Entry 2VOF (X-ray diffraction, 1.80 A resolution); this record covers chains A and B of the 4 polymer chains in the assembly.

[Chain A]
Protein: Bcl-2-related protein A1
From: Mus musculus
UniProtKB: Q07440 (B2LA1_MOUSE); residue numbers follow UniProt; this construct covers 1-152
Amino-acid sequence (157 residues; each row starts with the number of its first residue; numbers below 1 keep their minus sign (Gly-4 is residue -4)):
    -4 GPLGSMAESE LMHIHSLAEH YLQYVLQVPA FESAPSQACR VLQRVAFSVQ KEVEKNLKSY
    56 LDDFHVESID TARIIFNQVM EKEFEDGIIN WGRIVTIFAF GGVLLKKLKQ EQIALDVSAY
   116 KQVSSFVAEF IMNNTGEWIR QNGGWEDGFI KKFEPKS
Not modelled in the structure: -4 to -2, 28, 107-112, 151-152
Differences from the reference sequence: engineered mutation Lys104 (Pro in Q07440), Ser113 (Cys in Q07440)
Modified / non-standard residues: Mse1, Mse7, Mse75, Mse127 (selenomethionine; parent Met)
What the authors report for this chain:
  - contacts within the chain: Asp81-Arg88 (salt bridge)

[Chain B]
Protein: Bcl-2-binding component 3
From: Mus musculus
Notes: fragment: bh3-domain, residues 130-155
UniProtKB: Q99ML1 (BBC3_MOUSE); residue numbers follow UniProt; this construct covers 130-155
Amino-acid sequence (26 residues; row label = number of the first residue in the row):
   130 EEEWAREIGA QLRRIADDLN AQYERR
Not modelled in the structure: 130, 154-155
Differences from the reference sequence: engineered mutation Ile144 (Met in Q99ML1)
What the authors report for this chain:
  - mutagenesis - M144I (KD < 1 nM): unchanged binding to Bcl-2-related protein A1 (chain A)

[Chain A / chain B interface]
Residue-residue contacts - 49 pairs, chain A then chain B:
  Arg39(A) - Tyr152(B)  hydrogen bond
  Val40(A) - Leu148(B)  hydrophobic
  Val44(A) - Ile144(B)  hydrophobic
  Val44(A) - Leu148(B)  hydrophobic
  Glu47(A) - Ile144(B)
  Val48(A) - Leu141(B)  hydrophobic
  Val48(A) - Ile144(B)  hydrophobic
  Asn51(A) - Gln140(B)
  Leu52(A) - Ile137(B)  hydrophobic
  Leu52(A) - Gln140(B)
  Leu52(A) - Leu141(B)  hydrophobic
  Tyr55(A) - Glu136(B)  hydrogen bond
  Tyr55(A) - Ile137(B)  hydrophobic
  Phe59(A) - Trp133(B)  hydrophobic
  Phe59(A) - Ile137(B)  hydrophobic
  Ile70(A) - Trp133(B)  hydrophobic
  Gln73(A) - Glu131(B)
  Gln73(A) - Trp133(B)
  Gln73(A) - Ala134(B)
  Val74(A) - Ile137(B)  hydrophobic
  Val74(A) - Gly138(B)
  Val74(A) - Leu141(B)  hydrophobic
  Mse75(A) - Leu141(B)  hydrophobic
  Lys77(A) - Ala134(B)
  Lys77(A) - Arg135(B)
  Lys77(A) - Gly138(B)
  Lys77(A) - Ala139(B)
  Lys77(A) - Arg142(B)  hydrogen bond (backbone-side chain)
  Glu78(A) - Gly138(B)
  Glu78(A) - Leu141(B)
  Glu78(A) - Arg142(B)  hydrogen bond (backbone-side chain)
  Glu78(A) - Ala145(B)
  Glu80(A) - Arg142(B)  salt bridge
  Asp81(A) - Arg142(B)  salt bridge
  Asn85(A) - Asp146(B)  hydrogen bond
  Asn85(A) - Asn149(B)
  Gly87(A) - Ala145(B)
  Arg88(A) - Arg142(B)
  Arg88(A) - Ala145(B)
  Arg88(A) - Asp146(B)  salt bridge
  Val90(A) - Leu148(B)  hydrophobic
  Thr91(A) - Leu141(B)
  Thr91(A) - Ala145(B)
  Phe95(A) - Leu141(B)  hydrophobic
  Lys147(A) - Asn149(B)  hydrogen bond (side chain-backbone)
  Lys147(A) - Tyr152(B)  hydrogen bond (side chain-backbone)
  Lys147(A) - Glu153(B)  hydrogen bond (side chain-backbone)
  Phe148(A) - Leu148(B)  hydrophobic
  Phe148(A) - Tyr152(B)
Also at the interface, not in a pair above, chain A (26 interface residues in all): Trp86
From the paper, about this interface:
  - residue pairs: Lys147(A)-Asn149(B)
  - interface residues, chain A: Glu47(A), Val48(A), Leu52(A), Tyr55(A), Gln73(A), Val74(A), Mse75(A), Glu78(A), Asn85(A), Gly87(A), Arg88(A), Thr91(A)

[Summary]
Chain A and chain B form an interface of 26 and 18 residues respectively; the contacts include 8 hydrogen
bonds and 3 salt bridges. Polar contacts include Glu80(A)-Arg142(B), Asp81(A)-Arg142(B) and
Arg88(A)-Asp146(B). The authors report a contact between Lys147(A) and Asn149(B). The paper reports that M144I
of chain B leaves binding to Bcl-2-related protein A1 (chain A) unchanged; interface residues Glu47(A),
Val48(A) and Leu52(A) among others.
Chain A is Bcl-2-related protein A1 and chain B is Bcl-2-binding component 3, both from Mus musculus; the
structure, Structure of mouse A1 bound to the Puma BH3-domain, was determined by X-ray diffraction together
with 2VOG, 2VOH and 2VOI from the same study.
